7XYF - chains I and A of the 11 polymer chains in the assembly; structure by electron microscopy, 3.80 A resolution.

== Chain I ==
Molecule: 146-nt DNA strand
Sequence (146 nucleotides; row label = number of the first residue in the row):
     1 TGGAGAATCCCGGTGCCGAGGCCGCTCAATTGGTCGTAGACAGCTCTAGC
    51 ACCGCTTAAACGCACGTACGCGCTGTCCCCCGCGTTTTAACCGCCAAGGG
   101 GATTACTCCCTAGTCTCCAGGCACGTGTCAGATATATACATCCTGT

== Chain A ==
Protein: Histone H3
Source organism: Drosophila melanogaster
UniProt: P02299 (H3_DROME); residues 38-135 here correspond to UniProt positions 39-136 (UniProt number = residue number + 1)
Chain sequence (98 residues; numbered 38 to 135; the number before each row is that of its first residue):
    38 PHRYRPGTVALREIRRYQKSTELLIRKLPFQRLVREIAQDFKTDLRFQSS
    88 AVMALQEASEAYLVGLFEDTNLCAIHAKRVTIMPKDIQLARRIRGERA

== How chain I and chain A interact ==
Contacting residue pairs (21; chain I residue first):
  DG49(I) / Phe-84(A)  sugar contact
  DG49(I) / Gln-85(A)  phosphate contact
  DG49(I) / Ser-86(A)  hydrogen bond to the phosphate
  DC50(I) / Arg-72(A)  salt bridge to the phosphate
  DC50(I) / Arg-83(A)  phosphate contact
  DC50(I) / Phe-84(A)  hydrogen bond to the phosphate
  DA51(I) / Arg-72(A)  salt bridge to the phosphate
  DA59(I) / Arg-63(A)  sugar contact
  DA60(I) / Arg-63(A)  salt bridge to the phosphate
  DA68(I) / Arg-42(A)  salt bridge to the phosphate
  DC69(I) / Val-117(A)  sugar contact
  DG70(I) / Arg-116(A)  phosphate contact
  DG70(I) / Val-117(A)  hydrogen bond to the phosphate
  DG70(I) / Thr-118(A)  hydrogen bond to the phosphate
  DC71(I) / Arg-116(A)  phosphate contact
  DC71(I) / Met-120(A)  phosphate contact
  DC143(I) / His-39(A)  sugar contact
  DC143(I) / Tyr-41(A)  phosphate contact
  DC143(I) / Arg-42(A)  hydrogen bond to the phosphate
  DC143(I) / Thr-45(A)  hydrogen bond to the phosphate
  DT144(I) / Arg-40(A)  phosphate contact
Other interface residues (no listed pair), chain I (13 interface residues in all): DT67, DC142
Other interface residues (no listed pair), chain A (16 interface residues in all): Pro-43

== In short ==
Chain I and chain A form an interface of 13 and 16 residues respectively; the contacts include 6 hydrogen
bonds and 4 salt bridges. Among the polar pairs are DG49(I)/Ser-86(A), DC50(I)/Phe-84(A) and
DG70(I)/Val-117(A).
Chain I is a 146-nt DNA strand and chain A is Histone H3 (Drosophila melanogaster); the structure, Cryo-EM
structure of Fft3-nucleosome complex with Fft3 bound to SHL+2 position of the nucleosome, was determined by
electron microscopy.
